7SN9 - chains S and m of the 42 polymer chains in the assembly; structure by electron microscopy, 3.50 A resolution.

== Chain S (and m) ==
Protein: Flagellin A
Source organism: Sinorhizobium meliloti
Notes: chain m of this document is another copy of the same molecule, construct and numbering; everything in this record applies to it too
Reference sequence: P13118 (FLAA_RHIML); residues 1-395 here = UniProt positions 1-395
Amino-acid sequence (395 residues; numbered 1 to 395; the number before each row is that of its first residue):
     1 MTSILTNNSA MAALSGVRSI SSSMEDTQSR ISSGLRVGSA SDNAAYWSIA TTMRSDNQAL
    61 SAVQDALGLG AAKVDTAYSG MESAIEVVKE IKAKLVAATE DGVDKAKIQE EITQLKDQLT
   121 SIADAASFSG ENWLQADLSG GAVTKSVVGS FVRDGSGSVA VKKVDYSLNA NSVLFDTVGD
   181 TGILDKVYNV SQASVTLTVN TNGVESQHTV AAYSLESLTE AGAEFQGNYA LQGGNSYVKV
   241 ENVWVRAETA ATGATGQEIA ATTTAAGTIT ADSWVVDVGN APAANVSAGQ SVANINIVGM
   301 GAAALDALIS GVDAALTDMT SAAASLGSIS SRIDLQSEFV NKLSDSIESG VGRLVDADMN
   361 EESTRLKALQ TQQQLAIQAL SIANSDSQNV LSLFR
Unresolved in the structure: 1
Sequence notes: conflict Gly16 (Thr in P13118), Val17 (Leu in P13118)

== Chain S / chain m interface ==
Residue-residue contacts (53):
  Glu25(S) - Asn8(m)
  Gln28(S) - Ser9(m)
  Gln28(S) - Ala379(m)
  Gln28(S) - Ile382(m)
  Gln28(S) - Ala383(m)
  Gln28(S) - Asp386(m)
  Ile31(S) - Leu375(m)
  Ser32(S) - Ala379(m)
  Asp65(S) - Tyr46(m)
  Ala66(S) - Tyr46(m)
  Leu69(S) - Leu354(m)  hydrophobic
  Ala72(S) - Gly350(m)
  Asp75(S) - Arg353(m)  salt bridge
  Thr76(S) - Leu343(m)
  Ser79(S) - Ser346(m)
  Ser83(S) - Phe339(m)
  Glu110(S) - Ser325(m)
  Glu110(S) - Ser328(m)  hydrogen bond
  Glu111(S) - Ser328(m)
  Gln114(S) - Ile329(m)
  Gln114(S) - Arg332(m)
  Asp117(S) - Arg332(m)  hydrogen bond (backbone-side chain)
  Gln118(S) - Arg332(m)
  Gln118(S) - Leu335(m)
  Gln118(S) - Gln336(m)
  Ser121(S) - Gln336(m)  hydrogen bond
  Ile122(S) - Phe339(m)  hydrophobic
  Asp124(S) - Val152(m)
  Ala125(S) - Ser150(m)
  Ala125(S) - Val152(m)  hydrophobic
  Ala125(S) - Leu343(m)
  Phe128(S) - Met53(m)
  Leu215(S) - Leu215(m)  hydrophobic
  Thr219(S) - Phe225(m)
  Thr219(S) - Gly227(m)  hydrogen bond (backbone-backbone)
  Glu220(S) - Gly227(m)  hydrogen bond (backbone-backbone)
  Gly222(S) - Phe225(m)
  Gly222(S) - Gln226(m)
  Ala223(S) - Phe225(m)  hydrogen bond (backbone-backbone)
  Glu224(S) - Glu224(m)
  Phe225(S) - Thr219(m)
  Phe225(S) - Gly222(m)
  Phe225(S) - Ala223(m)  hydrogen bond (backbone-backbone)
  Phe225(S) - Phe225(m)  hydrophobic
  Gly227(S) - Thr219(m)  hydrogen bond (backbone-backbone)
  Gly227(S) - Glu220(m)
  Lys239(S) - Glu216(m)  salt bridge
  Val298(S) - Asn242(m)
  Leu366(S) - Ile382(m)  hydrophobic
  Gln373(S) - Asn389(m)  hydrogen bond
  Gln374(S) - Asn389(m)  hydrogen bond
  Ile377(S) - Asn389(m)
  Leu380(S) - Leu393(m)  hydrophobic
Other interface residues (no listed pair), chain S (51 interface residues in all): Met24, Ser29, Ala62, Gly68, Lys107, Ser127, Gly130, Glu216, Gln226, Trp244, Gly299, Met359, Gln370, Asn384
Other interface residues (no listed pair), chain m (44 interface residues in all): Ala12, Arg153, Gly155, Val164, Lys239, Ser321, Ala324, Ser392

== In short ==
The interface between chain S and chain m involves 51 residues on one side and 44 on the other, with 10
hydrogen bonds and 2 salt bridges. Among the polar pairs are Asp75(S)-Arg353(m), Lys239(S)-Glu216(m) and
Glu110(S)-Ser328(m).
Chain S and chain m are both Flagellin A (Sinorhizobium meliloti); the structure, Cryo-EM structure of the
Sinorhizobium meliloti flagellar filament, was determined by electron microscopy, deposited together with
7SN4, 7SN7, 7SQD and 7SQJ.
